PDB entry 7NL9 | electron microscopy, 2.86 A resolution | chains O and P of the 15 polymer chains in the assembly

[Chain O (and P)]
Molecule: ATP synthase subunit c
Organism: Mycolicibacterium smegmatis (strain ATCC 700084 / mc(2)155)
Notes: chain P of this document is another copy of the same molecule, construct and numbering; everything in this record applies to it too
UniProt: A0R205 (A0R205_MYCS2); numbering as in UniProt (aligned over 1-86)
Sequence (86 residues; each row starts with the number of its first residue):
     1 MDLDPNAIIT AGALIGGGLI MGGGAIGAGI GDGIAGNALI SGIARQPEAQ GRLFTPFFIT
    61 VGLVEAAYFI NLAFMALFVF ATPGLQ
Unresolved in the structure: 1-2

[Chain O / chain P interface]
Pairs across the interface (78; chain O residue first):
  Leu3(O) - Leu3(P)  hydrophobic
  Pro5(O) - Ala7(P)  hydrophobic
  Ile8(O) - Leu3(P)  hydrophobic
  Ile8(O) - Ala7(P)
  Ile8(O) - Ala11(P)  hydrophobic
  Ile9(O) - Ala7(P)
  Ile9(O) - Thr10(P)
  Ile9(O) - Leu14(P)
  Gly12(O) - Leu14(P)
  Gly12(O) - Ile15(P)
  Ala13(O) - Leu14(P)
  Ile15(O) - Ile15(P)  hydrophobic
  Gly16(O) - Leu14(P)
  Gly16(O) - Gly18(P)
  Leu19(O) - Ile15(P)
  Leu19(O) - Gly18(P)
  Leu19(O) - Leu19(P)  hydrophobic
  Leu19(O) - Gly22(P)
  Ile20(O) - Gly18(P)
  Ile20(O) - Met21(P)  hydrophobic
  Gly23(O) - Gly22(P)
  Gly23(O) - Ala25(P)
  Gly23(O) - Ile26(P)
  Gly24(O) - Ala25(P)
  Ile26(O) - Ile26(P)  hydrophobic
  Gly27(O) - Ala25(P)
  Gly27(O) - Gly29(P)
  Ile30(O) - Ile30(P)  hydrophobic
  Gly31(O) - Gly29(P)
  Gly31(O) - Gly33(P)
  Ile34(O) - Gly33(P)
  Ile34(O) - Ile34(P)  hydrophobic
  Ile34(O) - Asn37(P)  hydrogen bond (backbone-side chain)
  Ala35(O) - Ile40(P)
  Ala38(O) - Asn37(P)
  Ala38(O) - Ile40(P)
  Leu39(O) - Ile40(P)
  Gly42(O) - Ala44(P)
  Arg45(O) - Arg45(P)
  Gln46(O) - Ala44(P)  hydrogen bond (side chain-backbone)
  Gln46(O) - Arg45(P)
  Arg52(O) - Ile43(P)
  Arg52(O) - Ala44(P)  hydrogen bond (side chain-backbone)
  Arg52(O) - Pro47(P)
  Leu53(O) - Ile40(P)
  Leu53(O) - Ile43(P)  hydrophobic
  Leu53(O) - Ala44(P)  hydrophobic
  Thr55(O) - Gln50(P)
  Pro56(O) - Leu39(P)  hydrophobic
  Pro56(O) - Ile40(P)  hydrophobic
  Pro56(O) - Ile43(P)  hydrophobic
  Phe57(O) - Ile40(P)  hydrophobic
  Thr60(O) - Asp32(P)
  Thr60(O) - Gly36(P)
  Thr60(O) - Ile40(P)
  Leu63(O) - Asp32(P)
  Leu63(O) - Phe57(P)  hydrophobic
  Leu63(O) - Val61(P)  hydrophobic
  Leu63(O) - Glu65(P)
  Val64(O) - Gly29(P)
  Val64(O) - Asp32(P)
  Val64(O) - Gly33(P)
  Ala67(O) - Tyr68(P)  hydrogen bond (backbone-side chain)
  Ile70(O) - Tyr68(P)
  Asn71(O) - Met21(P)  hydrogen bond (side chain-backbone)
  Asn71(O) - Ala25(P)
  Asn71(O) - Tyr68(P)  hydrogen bond
  Phe74(O) - Leu72(P)  hydrophobic
  Phe74(O) - Met75(P)  hydrophobic
  Leu77(O) - Phe80(P)  hydrophobic
  Phe78(O) - Leu14(P)
  Phe78(O) - Gly18(P)
  Phe78(O) - Val79(P)  hydrophobic
  Thr82(O) - Leu14(P)
  Pro83(O) - Thr10(P)
  Pro83(O) - Val79(P)  hydrophobic
  Gly84(O) - Thr10(P)
  Gln86(O) - Asp4(P)  hydrogen bond
Other interface residues (no listed pair), chain O (43 interface residues in all): Asn37, Ile59
Other interface residues (no listed pair), chain P (40 interface residues in all): Asn6, Gly17, Ala28, Ser41, Phe54

[Summary]
43 residues of chain O face 40 of chain P across their interface, with 7 hydrogen bonds. Among the polar pairs
are Ile34(O)-Asn37(P), Gln46(O)-Ala44(P) and Arg52(O)-Ala44(P).
Chain O and chain P are both ATP synthase subunit c (Mycolicibacterium smegmatis (strain ATCC 700084 /
mc(2)155)); the structure, Mycobacterium smegmatis ATP synthase Fo state 3, was determined by electron
microscopy, deposited together with 7NJK, 7NJL, 7NJM, 7NJN, 7NJO, 7NJP and 20 further entries.
